PDB entry 9ITO | electron microscopy, 3.30 A resolution | chains K and T of the 16 polymer chains in the assembly

# Chain K
Name: ATP synthase subunit c
From: Chloroflexus aurantiacus J-10-fl
UniProt: A9WGS9 (ATPL_CHLAA); residues 1-76 here = UniProt positions 1-76
Chain sequence (76 residues; each row starts with the number of its first residue):
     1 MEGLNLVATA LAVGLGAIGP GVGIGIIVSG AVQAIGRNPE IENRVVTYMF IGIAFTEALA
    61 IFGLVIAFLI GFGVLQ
Not modelled in the structure: 73-76
Swiss-Prot annotation at these positions:
  - site: Glu-57 (Reversibly protonated during proton transport)

# Chain T
Name: ATP synthase subunit a
From: Chloroflexus aurantiacus J-10-fl
UniProt: A9WGT0 (A9WGT0_CHLAA); residue numbers follow UniProt; this construct covers 1-312
Chain sequence (312 residues; row label = number of the first residue in the row):
     1 MSTRTRNILI IVGALIISIA SRFFLYTGPP HVEVAAEVIF DGIPGFPITN SFVVAIIIDI
    61 FVIALAVAAT RNLQMVPRGL QNVMEFILES LYNLFRNINA KYVATAFPLV ATIFLFVLFG
   121 NWFGLLPGVG SIGVCHEKKE EHAVVDERLA LAAPAAPLSS VAAAEGEEIH DTCAAQGKKL
   181 VPLFRAPAAD LNFTFAIAVI SFVFIEYWGF RALGPGYLKK FFNTNGIMSF VGIIEFISEL
   241 VKPFALAFRL FGNIFAGEVL LVVMAFLVPL LLPLPFYGFE VFVGFIQALI FALLTYAFLN
   301 IAVTGHDEEH AH
Not modelled in the structure: 1-46, 137-169, 305-312

# Interface between chain K and chain T
Residue-residue contacts (18; chain K residue first):
  Asn-43(K) / Asn-97(T)
  Thr-47(K) / Ile-98(T)
  Phe-50(K) / Ile-290(T)  hydrophobic
  Phe-50(K) / Leu-293(T)  hydrophobic
  Ile-51(K) / Leu-293(T)  hydrophobic
  Ile-51(K) / Ala-297(T)  hydrophobic
  Ala-54(K) / Arg-249(T)  hydrogen bond (backbone-side chain)
  Ala-54(K) / Leu-294(T)  hydrophobic
  Glu-57(K) / Gln-287(T)  hydrogen bond
  Ala-58(K) / Ala-245(T)  hydrophobic
  Ala-58(K) / Arg-249(T)
  Ile-61(K) / Phe-248(T)
  Ile-61(K) / Arg-249(T)
  Phe-62(K) / Ala-245(T)  hydrophobic
  Val-65(K) / Phe-248(T)  hydrophobic
  Phe-68(K) / Phe-251(T)  hydrophobic
  Phe-68(K) / Phe-255(T)  hydrophobic
  Phe-72(K) / Phe-255(T)  hydrophobic
Interface residues without a listed pair, chain K (15 interface residues in all): Arg-44, Phe-55, Leu-64
Interface residues without a listed pair, chain T (15 interface residues in all): Gly-252, Ala-256, Phe-298

# In short
Chain K and chain T each contribute 15 residues to their interface; the contacts include 2 hydrogen bonds.
Polar contacts include Ala-54(K)/Arg-249(T) and Glu-57(K)/Gln-287(T).
Here chain K is ATP synthase subunit c and chain T is ATP synthase subunit a, both from Chloroflexus
aurantiacus J-10-fl. Entry 9ITO (Chloroflexus aurantiacus ATP synthase, state 2, focused refinement of FO) was
determined by electron microscopy, deposited together with 9ITJ, 9ITK, 9ITL, 9ITM, 9ITN, 9ITP and 11 further
entries.
